PDB entry 3WDB | X-ray diffraction, 1.37 A resolution | chain A

[Chain A]
Protein: Probable ATP-dependent Clp protease ATP-binding subunit
Source organism: Mycobacterium tuberculosis
Notes: fragment: N-terminal Domain
UniProt: P0A522 (CLPC_MYCTU); residues 1-145 here = UniProt positions 1-145
Amino-acid sequence (150 residues; row label = number of the first residue in the row; numbers below 1 keep their minus sign (Gly-4 is residue -4)):
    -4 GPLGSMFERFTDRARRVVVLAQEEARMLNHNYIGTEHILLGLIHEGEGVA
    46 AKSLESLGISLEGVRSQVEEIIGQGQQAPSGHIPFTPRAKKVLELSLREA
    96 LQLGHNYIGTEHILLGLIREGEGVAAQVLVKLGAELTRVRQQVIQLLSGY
Not modelled in the structure: -4
Sequence notes: expression tag (-4 to 0)
Reported in the primary citation:
  - mutagenesis - F2Y, F80Y, E89A: increased growth in response to CymA1
  - mutagenesis - E89Q: unchanged growth in response to CymA1
  - mutagenesis - F2A, F80A: unchanged growth in response to CymA
  - mutagenesis - F2A (300-fold), F2Y (60-fold), F80A (160-fold), F80Y (10-fold): decreased binding to CymA1

[Overview]
The paper reports that F2A, F2Y and F80A, among others, reduce binding to CymA1; F2Y, F80Y and E89A increase
growth in response to CymA1.
Chain A is Probable ATP-dependent Clp protease ATP-binding subunit (Mycobacterium tuberculosis); the
structure, N-terminal domain of Mycobacterium tuberculosis ClpC1, was determined by X-ray diffraction together
with 3WDC, 3WDD and 3WDE from the same study.
